3CV5 - chain A; structure by X-ray diffraction, 1.60 A resolution.

== Chain A ==
Molecule: Alpha-mannosidase 2
Source organism: Drosophila melanogaster
Notes: EC 3.2.1.114; fragment: Catalytic domain
Reference sequence: Q24451 (MAN2_DROME); residues 13-1045 here correspond to UniProt positions 76-1108 (UniProt number = residue number + 63)
Chain sequence (1045 residues; each row starts with the number of its first residue):
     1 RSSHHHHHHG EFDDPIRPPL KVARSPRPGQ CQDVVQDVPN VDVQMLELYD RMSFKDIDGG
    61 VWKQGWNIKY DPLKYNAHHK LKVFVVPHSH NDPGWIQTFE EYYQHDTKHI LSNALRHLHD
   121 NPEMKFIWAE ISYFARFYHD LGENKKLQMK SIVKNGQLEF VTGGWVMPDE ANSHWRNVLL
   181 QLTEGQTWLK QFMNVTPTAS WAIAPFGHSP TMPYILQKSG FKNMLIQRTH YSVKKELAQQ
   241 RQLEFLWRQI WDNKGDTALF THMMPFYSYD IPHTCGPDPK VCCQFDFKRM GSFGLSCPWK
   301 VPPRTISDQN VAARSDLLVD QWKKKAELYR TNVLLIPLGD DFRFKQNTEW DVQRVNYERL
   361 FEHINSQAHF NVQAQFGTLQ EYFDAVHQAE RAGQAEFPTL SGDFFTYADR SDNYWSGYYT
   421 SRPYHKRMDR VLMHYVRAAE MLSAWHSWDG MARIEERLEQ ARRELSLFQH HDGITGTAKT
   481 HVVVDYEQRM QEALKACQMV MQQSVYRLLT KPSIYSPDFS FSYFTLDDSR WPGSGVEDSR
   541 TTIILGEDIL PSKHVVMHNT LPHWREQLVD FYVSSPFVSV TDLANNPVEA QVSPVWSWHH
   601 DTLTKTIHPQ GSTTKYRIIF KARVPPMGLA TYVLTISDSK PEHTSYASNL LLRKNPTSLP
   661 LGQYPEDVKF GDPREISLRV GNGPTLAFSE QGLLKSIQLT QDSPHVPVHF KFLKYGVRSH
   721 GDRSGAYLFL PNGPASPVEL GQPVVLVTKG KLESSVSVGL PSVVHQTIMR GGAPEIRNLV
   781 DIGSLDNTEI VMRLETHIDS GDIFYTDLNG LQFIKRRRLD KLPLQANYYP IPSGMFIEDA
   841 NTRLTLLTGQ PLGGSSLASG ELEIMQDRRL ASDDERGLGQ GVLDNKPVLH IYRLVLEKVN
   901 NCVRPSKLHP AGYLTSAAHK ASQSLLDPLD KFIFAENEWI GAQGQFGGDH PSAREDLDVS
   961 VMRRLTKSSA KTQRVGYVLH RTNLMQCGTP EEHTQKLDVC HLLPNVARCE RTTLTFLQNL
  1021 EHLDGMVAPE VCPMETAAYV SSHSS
Unresolved in the structure: 1-29, 1045
Sequence notes: expression tag (1-12); engineered mutation Ala204 (Asp267 in Q24451)
Disulfide bonds: Cys31-Cys1032, Cys275-Cys282, Cys283-Cys297, Cys902-Cys987, Cys1000-Cys1009
Glycans and other covalent adducts: N-acetylglucosamine (NAG) linked to Asn194
Ion coordination: Zn2+: His90, Asp92, His471 (together with alpha-D-mannopyranose)
Swiss-Prot annotation at these positions:
  - binding site (Zn(2+)): His90, Asp92, His471

== Overview ==
N-acetylglucosamine is covalently linked to Asn194. His90, Asp92 and His471 coordinate Zn2+. UniProt lists 3
Zn2+-binding residues.
Chain A is Alpha-mannosidase 2 (Drosophila melanogaster); the structure, GOLGI MANNOSIDASE II D204A catalytic
nucleophile mutant complex with 3alpha,6alpha-mannopentaose, was determined by X-ray diffraction together with
3CZN and 3CZS from the same study.
